PDB entry 5QZN | X-ray diffraction, 1.44 A resolution | chains A and B

Chain A:
Molecule: Pre-mRNA-splicing factor 8
Organism: Saccharomyces cerevisiae (strain ATCC 204508 / S288c)
Notes: fragment: yPrp8 RNaseH
Reference sequence: P33334 (PRP8_YEAST); numbering as in UniProt (aligned over 1836-2090)
Chain sequence (258 residues; row label = number of the first residue in the row):
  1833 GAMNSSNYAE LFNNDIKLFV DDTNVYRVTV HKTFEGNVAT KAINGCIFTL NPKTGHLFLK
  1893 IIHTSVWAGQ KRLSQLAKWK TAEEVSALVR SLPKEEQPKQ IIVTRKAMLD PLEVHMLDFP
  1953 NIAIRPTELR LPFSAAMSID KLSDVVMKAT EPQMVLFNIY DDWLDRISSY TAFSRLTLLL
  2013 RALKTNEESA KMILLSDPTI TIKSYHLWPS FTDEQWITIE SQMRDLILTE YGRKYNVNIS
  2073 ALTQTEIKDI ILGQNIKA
Unresolved in the structure: 2070-2090
Construct notes: expression tag (1833-1835)
UniProt features mapped onto this chain:
  - mutagenesis: Asp1853 (D1853A: Alters protein folding. Severely impaired growth. Strongly reduced growth at 35 degrees Celsius; when associated with A-1854; D1853N: Reduced growth at 30 degrees Celsius ...), Asp1854 (D1854A: Reduced growth at 30 degrees Celsius. Strongly reduced growth at 16 degrees Celsius. Strongly reduced growth at 35 degrees Celsius; when associated with A-1853 ...), Thr1855 (T1855A: Reduced growth at 30 degrees Celsius. Strongly reduced growth at 16 degrees Celsius), Thr1936 (T1936A: Reduced growth at 30 degrees Celsius. Strongly reduced growth at 16 degrees Celsius), Arg1937 (R1937K: Severely impaired growth. Reduced growth at 30 degrees Celsius. Strongly reduced growth at 16 degrees Celsius)

Chain B:
Molecule: A1 cistron-splicing factor AAR2
Organism: Saccharomyces cerevisiae (strain ATCC 204508 / S288c)
Notes: fragment: GAMA - Aar2(1-152) - SSSSS - Aar2(171-317); engineered mutation(s): L153_D170delinsSSSSS
Reference sequence: P32357 (AAR2_YEAST); numbering as in UniProt; present here: 1-152, 171-317
Chain sequence (308 residues; row label = number of the first residue in the row; note: 13 numbers in that range are skipped by the numbering (no residue carries them; nothing is unmodelled there); numbers below 1 keep their minus sign (Gly-3 is residue -3)):
    -3 GAMAMNTVPF TSAPIEVTIG IDQYSFNVKE NQPFHGIKDI PIGHVHVIHF QHADNSSMRY
    57 GYWFDCRMGN FYIQYDPKDG LYKMMEERDG AKFENIVHNF KERQMMVSYP KIDEDDTWYN
   117 LTEFVQMDKI RKIVRKDENQ FSYVDSSMTT VQENEL
   166 SSSSSDPAHS LNYTVINFKS REAIRPGHEM EDFLDKSYYL NTVMLQGIFK NSSNYFGELQ
   226 FAFLNAMFFG NYGSSLQWHA MIELICSSAT VPKHMLDKLD EILYYQIKTL PEQYSDILLN
   286 ERVWNICLYS SFQKNSLHNT EKIMENKYPE LL
Unresolved in the structure: -3 to 0, 166-169
Construct notes: expression tag (-3 to 0); linker (166-170)
UniProt features mapped onto this chain:
  - region: Leu261 to Ile282 (Leucine-zipper)
  - modified residue: Ser253 (Phosphoserine), Thr274 (Phosphothreonine)
  - mutagenesis: Ser253 (S253A: No effect on interaction with PRP8; S253D/E: Disrupts interaction with PRP8)

How chain A and chain B interact:
Contacting residue pairs (17; chain A residue first):
  Gln1907(A) - Met195(B)
  Gln1907(A) - Leu199(B)
  Leu1908(A) - Met195(B)  hydrophobic
  Trp1911(A) - Glu194(B)
  Trp1911(A) - Met195(B)  hydrophobic
  Trp1911(A) - Phe198(B)  hydrophobic
  Asp1942(A) - Lys184(B)  salt bridge
  Asp1942(A) - Phe198(B)
  Glu1945(A) - Lys184(B)  salt bridge
  Val1946(A) - Ile189(B)  hydrophobic
  Val1946(A) - Glu194(B)
  Val1946(A) - Phe198(B)  hydrophobic
  His1947(A) - Glu194(B)  salt bridge
  Leu1949(A) - Lys184(B)
  Leu1949(A) - Ser185(B)
  Leu1949(A) - Arg186(B)
  Asp1950(A) - Arg186(B)  salt bridge

Summary:
Chain A and chain B form an interface of 9 and 8 residues respectively; the contacts include 4 salt bridges.
Among the polar pairs are Asp1942(A)-Lys184(B), Glu1945(A)-Lys184(B) and His1947(A)-Glu194(B). From UniProt: 5
mutagenesis sites on chain A; one mutagenesis site on chain B.
Here chain A is Pre-mRNA-splicing factor 8 and chain B is A1 cistron-splicing factor AAR2, both from
Saccharomyces cerevisiae (strain ATCC 204508 / S288c). Entry 5QZN (PanDDA analysis group deposition --
Auto-refined data of Aar2/RNaseH for ground state model 38) was determined by X-ray diffraction together with
5QY1, 5QY2, 5QY3, 5QY4, 5QY5, 5QY6 and 128 further entries from the same study.
